8VAT - chains E and I of the 9 polymer chains in the assembly; structure by electron microscopy, 3.20 A resolution.

Chain E:
Protein: DNA polymerase III subunit delta'
From: Escherichia coli
UniProtKB: P28631 (HOLB_ECOLI); residue numbers follow UniProt; this construct covers 1-334
Sequence (337 residues; each row starts with the number of its first residue; numbers below 1 keep their minus sign (Gly-2 is residue -2)):
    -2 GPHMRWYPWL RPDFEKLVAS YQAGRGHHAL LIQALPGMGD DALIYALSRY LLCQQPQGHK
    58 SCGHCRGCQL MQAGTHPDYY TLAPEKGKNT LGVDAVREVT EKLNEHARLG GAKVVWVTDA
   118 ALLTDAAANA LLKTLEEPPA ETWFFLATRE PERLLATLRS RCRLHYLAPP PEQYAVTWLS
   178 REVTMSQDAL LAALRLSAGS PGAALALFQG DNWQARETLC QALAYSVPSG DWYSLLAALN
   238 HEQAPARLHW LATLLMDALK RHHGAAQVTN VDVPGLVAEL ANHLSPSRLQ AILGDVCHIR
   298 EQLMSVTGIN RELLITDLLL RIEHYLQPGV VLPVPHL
Not modelled in the structure: -2 to 0
Construct notes: expression tag (-2 to 0)
Ion coordination: Zn2+: Cys50, Cys59, Cys62, Cys65
Residues lining bound ligands: ADP / beryllium trifluoride: Glu133, Thr154, Arg158
What the authors report for this chain:
  - mutagenesis - K130A: decreased catalytic activity

Chain I:
Molecule: 30-nt DNA strand
Sequence (30 nucleotides; each row starts with the number of its first residue):
     1 TTTTTTTTTT CAGACACCAC TGCACACACA
Not modelled in the structure: 1-3, 24-30

How chain E and chain I interact:
Pairs across the interface (11; chain E residue first):
  Lys85(E) - DC11(I)  phosphate contact
  Thr87(E) - DC11(I)  phosphate contact
  Gly89(E) - DA12(I)  phosphate contact
  Val90(E) - DA12(I)  hydrogen bond to the phosphate
  Val90(E) - DG13(I)  phosphate contact
  Arg94(E) - DG13(I)  salt bridge to the phosphate
  Thr121(E) - DC11(I)  hydrogen bond to the phosphate
  Thr121(E) - DA12(I)  hydrogen bond to the phosphate
  Thr304(E) - DT9(I)  base contact
  Thr304(E) - DT10(I)  sugar contact
  Gly305(E) - DT9(I)  sugar contact
Other interface residues (no listed pair), chain E (12 interface residues in all): Leu88, Asp91, Ala123, Ala124

In short:
12 residues of chain E face 5 of chain I across their interface, with 3 hydrogen bonds and 1 salt bridge.
Polar contacts include Val90(E)-DA12(I), Thr121(E)-DC11(I) and Thr121(E)-DA12(I). Chain E binds ADP /
beryllium trifluoride. The Zn2+ site is built by Cys50(E), Cys59(E), Cys62(E) and Cys65(E). The paper reports
that K130A of chain E reduces catalytic activity.
Chain E is DNA polymerase III subunit delta' (Escherichia coli) and chain I is a 30-nt DNA strand; the
structure, Structure of the E. coli clamp loader bound to the beta clamp in a Open-RNAp/t conformation, was
determined by electron microscopy (same publication as 8VAL, 8VAM, 8VAN, 8VAP, 8VAQ, 8VAR and 8VAS).
